6UQ1 - chains A and H of the 13 polymer chains in the assembly; structure by X-ray diffraction, 3.60 A resolution.

[Chain A]
Name: DNA-directed RNA polymerase II subunit RPB1
Organism: Saccharomyces cerevisiae (strain ATCC 204508 / S288c)
Notes: EC 2.7.7.6
UniProtKB: P04050 (RPB1_YEAST); numbering as in UniProt (aligned over 1-1733)
Amino-acid sequence (1733 residues; each row starts with the number of its first residue):
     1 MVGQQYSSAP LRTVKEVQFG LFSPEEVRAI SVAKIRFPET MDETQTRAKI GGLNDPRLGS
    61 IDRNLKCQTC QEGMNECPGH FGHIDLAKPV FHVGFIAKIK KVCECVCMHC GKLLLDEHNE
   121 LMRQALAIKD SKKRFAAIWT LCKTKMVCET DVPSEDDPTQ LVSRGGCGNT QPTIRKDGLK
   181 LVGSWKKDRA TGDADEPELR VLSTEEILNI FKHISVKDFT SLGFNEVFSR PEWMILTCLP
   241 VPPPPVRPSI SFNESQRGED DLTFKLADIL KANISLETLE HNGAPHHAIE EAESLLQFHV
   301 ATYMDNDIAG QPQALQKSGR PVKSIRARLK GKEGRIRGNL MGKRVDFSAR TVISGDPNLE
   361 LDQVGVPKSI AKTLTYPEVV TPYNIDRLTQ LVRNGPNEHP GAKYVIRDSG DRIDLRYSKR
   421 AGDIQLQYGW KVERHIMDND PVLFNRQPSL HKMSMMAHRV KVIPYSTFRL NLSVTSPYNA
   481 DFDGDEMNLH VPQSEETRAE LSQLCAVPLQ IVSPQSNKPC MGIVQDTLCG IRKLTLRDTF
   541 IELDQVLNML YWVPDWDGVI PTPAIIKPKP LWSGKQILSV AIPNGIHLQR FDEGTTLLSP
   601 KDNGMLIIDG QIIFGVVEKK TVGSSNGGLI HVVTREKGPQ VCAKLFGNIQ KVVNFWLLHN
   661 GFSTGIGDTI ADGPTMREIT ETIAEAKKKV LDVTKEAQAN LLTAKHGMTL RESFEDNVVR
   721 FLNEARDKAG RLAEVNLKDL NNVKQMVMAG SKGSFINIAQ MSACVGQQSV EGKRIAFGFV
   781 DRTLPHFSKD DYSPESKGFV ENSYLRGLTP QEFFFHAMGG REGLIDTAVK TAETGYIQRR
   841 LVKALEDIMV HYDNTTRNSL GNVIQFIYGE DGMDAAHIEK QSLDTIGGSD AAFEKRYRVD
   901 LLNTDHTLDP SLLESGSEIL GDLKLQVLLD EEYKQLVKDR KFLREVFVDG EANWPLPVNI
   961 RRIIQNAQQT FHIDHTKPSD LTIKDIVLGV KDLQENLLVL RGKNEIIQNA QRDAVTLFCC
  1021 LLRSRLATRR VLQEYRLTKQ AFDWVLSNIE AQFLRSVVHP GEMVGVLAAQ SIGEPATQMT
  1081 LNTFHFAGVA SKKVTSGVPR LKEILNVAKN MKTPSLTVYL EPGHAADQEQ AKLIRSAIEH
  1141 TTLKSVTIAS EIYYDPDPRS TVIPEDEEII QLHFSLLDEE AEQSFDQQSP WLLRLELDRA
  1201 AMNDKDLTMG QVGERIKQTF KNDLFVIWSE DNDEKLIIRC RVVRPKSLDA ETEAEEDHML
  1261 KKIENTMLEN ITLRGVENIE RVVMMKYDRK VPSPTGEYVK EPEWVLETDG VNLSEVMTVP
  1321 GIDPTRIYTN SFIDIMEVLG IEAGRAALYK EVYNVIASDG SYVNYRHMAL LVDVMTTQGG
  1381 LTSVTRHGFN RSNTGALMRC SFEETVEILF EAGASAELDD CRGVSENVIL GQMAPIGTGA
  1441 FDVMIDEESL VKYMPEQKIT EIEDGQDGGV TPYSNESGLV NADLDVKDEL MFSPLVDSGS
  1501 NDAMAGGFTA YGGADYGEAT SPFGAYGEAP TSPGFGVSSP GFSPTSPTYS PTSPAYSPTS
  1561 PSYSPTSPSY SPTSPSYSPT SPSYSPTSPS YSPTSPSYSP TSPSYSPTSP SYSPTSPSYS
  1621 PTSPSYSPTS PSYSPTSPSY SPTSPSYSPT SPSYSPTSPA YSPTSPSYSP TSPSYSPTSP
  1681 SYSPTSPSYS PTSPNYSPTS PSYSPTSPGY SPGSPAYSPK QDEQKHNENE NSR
Unresolved in the structure: 1-2, 154-163, 187-198, 250-256, 1082-1091, 1177-1186, 1244-1256, 1447-1733
Disulfides: Cys105-Cys142
Ion coordination: Zn2+ site 1: Cys67, Cys77, His80; Zn2+ site 2: Cys107, Cys110, Cys148, Cys167; Mg2+: Asp481, Asp483, Asp485 (shared with 1 residue of chain R)
UniProt features mapped onto this chain:
  - region: Pro248 to Asp260 (Lid loop), Asn306 to Lys323 (Rudder loop), Pro810 to Glu822 (Bridging helix)
  - binding site (Zn(2+)): Cys67, Cys70, Cys77, His80, Cys107, Cys110, Cys148, Cys167
  - binding site (Mg(2+)): Asp481, Asp483, Asp485
  - modified residue: Thr1471 (Phosphothreonine)
  - cross-link (Glycyl lysine isopeptide (Lys-Gly)): Lys695 (interchain with G-Cter in ubiquitin), Lys1246 (interchain with G-Cter in ubiquitin), Lys1350 (interchain with G-Cter in ubiquitin)
  - natural variant: Ser1653 to Pro1659 (deletion: In strain: A364A)
  - mutagenesis: Lys1246 (K1246R: Impairs ubiquitination during transcription stress)

[Chain H]
Name: DNA-directed RNA polymerases I, II, and III subunit RPABC3
Organism: Saccharomyces cerevisiae (strain ATCC 204508 / S288c)
UniProtKB: P20436 (RPAB3_YEAST); numbering as in UniProt (aligned over 1-146)
Amino-acid sequence (146 residues; numbered 1 to 146; the number before each row is that of its first residue):
     1 MSNTLFDDIF QVSEVDPGRY NKVCRIEAAS TTQDQCKLTL DINVELFPVA AQDSLTVTIA
    61 SSLNLEDTPA NDSSATRSWR PPQAGDRSLA DDYDYVMYGT AYKFEEVSKD LIAVYYSFGG
   121 LLMRLEGNYR NLNNLKQENA YLLIRR
Unresolved in the structure: 1, 64-75
UniProt features mapped onto this chain:
  - region: Asp16 to Thr39 (Non-specific ssDNA binding)
  - modified residue: Ser2 (N-acetylserine), Thr68 (Phosphothreonine)

[How chain A and chain H interact]
Pairs across the interface (58):
  Arg537(A) - Tyr20(H)
  Arg537(A) - Val23(H)
  Arg537(A) - Arg25(H)
  Arg537(A) - Asp41(H)  salt bridge
  Arg537(A) - Gly120(H)
  Arg537(A) - Leu121(H)
  Asp538(A) - Tyr20(H)
  Asp538(A) - Asn21(H)  hydrogen bond (side chain-backbone)
  Asp538(A) - Lys22(H)  hydrogen bond (side chain-backbone)
  Asp538(A) - Val23(H)  hydrogen bond (side chain-backbone)
  Phe540(A) - Asn43(H)
  Val559(A) - Arg77(H)
  Ile560(A) - Ser78(H)
  Ile560(A) - Trp79(H)
  Pro563(A) - Trp79(H)
  Pro563(A) - Tyr98(H)
  Ala564(A) - Met97(H)
  Ala564(A) - Tyr98(H)  hydrogen bond (backbone-backbone)
  Ala564(A) - Phe118(H)
  Ile565(A) - Asn43(H)
  Ile565(A) - Leu46(H)  hydrophobic
  Ile565(A) - Tyr95(H)
  Ile565(A) - Val96(H)
  Ile566(A) - Trp79(H)
  Ile566(A) - Val96(H)  hydrogen bond (backbone-backbone)
  Lys567(A) - Leu89(H)
  Lys567(A) - Asp91(H)  salt bridge
  Lys567(A) - Tyr93(H)
  Lys567(A) - Asp94(H)
  Lys567(A) - Tyr95(H)
  Lys567(A) - Val96(H)
  Pro568(A) - Leu46(H)  hydrophobic
  Pro570(A) - Trp79(H)  hydrophobic
  Trp572(A) - Trp79(H)  hydrophobic
  Ser573(A) - Gly119(H)  hydrogen bond (side chain-backbone)
  Lys575(A) - Gly119(H)
  Lys575(A) - Gly120(H)
  Gln576(A) - Gly119(H)
  Leu597(A) - Tyr102(H)  hydrogen bond (backbone-side chain)
  Leu597(A) - Tyr115(H)  hydrophobic
  Leu597(A) - Leu122(H)
  Leu598(A) - Arg25(H)
  Leu598(A) - Thr39(H)
  Leu598(A) - Leu122(H)
  Leu598(A) - Arg124(H)
  Ser599(A) - Arg25(H)
  Pro600(A) - Arg25(H)
  Asp602(A) - Tyr20(H)
  Leu606(A) - Tyr102(H)  hydrophobic
  Ile613(A) - Tyr102(H)  hydrophobic
  Ile613(A) - Ser117(H)
  Ile613(A) - Gly120(H)
  Ile613(A) - Leu122(H)
  Phe614(A) - Leu122(H)  hydrophobic
  Asp739(A) - Arg19(H)  salt bridge
  Met748(A) - Arg19(H)
  Asp974(A) - Lys136(H)
  His975(A) - Lys136(H)
Also at the interface, not in a pair above, chain A (34 interface residues in all): Leu543, Pro561, Thr562, Lys569, Lys601, Ile973
Also at the interface, not in a pair above, chain H (34 interface residues in all): Thr76, Lys103, Tyr141

[Summary]
Chain A and chain H each contribute 34 residues to their interface, with 7 hydrogen bonds and 3 salt bridges.
Among the polar pairs are Arg537(A)-Asp41(H), Lys567(A)-Asp91(H) and Asp739(A)-Arg19(H).
Chain A is DNA-directed RNA polymerase II subunit RPB1 and chain H is DNA-directed RNA polymerases I, II, and
III subunit RPABC3, both from Saccharomyces cerevisiae (strain ATCC 204508 / S288c); the structure, RNA
polymerase II elongation complex with 5-guanidinohydantoin lesion in state 6, was determined by X-ray
diffraction (same publication as 6UPX, 6UPY, 6UPZ, 6UQ0, 6UQ2 and 6UQ3).
